6ZY2 - chains D and H of the 12 polymer chains in the assembly; structure by electron microscopy, 3.60 A resolution.

[Chain D]
Protein: YrbD protein
Source organism: Escherichia coli B185
UniProt: D6IEA5 (D6IEA5_ECOLX); numbering as in UniProt (aligned over 1-183)
Chain sequence (183 residues; numbered 1 to 183; the number before each row is that of its first residue):
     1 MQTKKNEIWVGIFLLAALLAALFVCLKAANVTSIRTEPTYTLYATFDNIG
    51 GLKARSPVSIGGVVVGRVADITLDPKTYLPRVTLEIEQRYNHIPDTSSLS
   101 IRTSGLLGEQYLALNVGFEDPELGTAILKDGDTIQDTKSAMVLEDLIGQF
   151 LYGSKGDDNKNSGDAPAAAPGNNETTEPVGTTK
Not modelled in the structure: 117-124, 153-183
Reported in the primary citation:
  - mutagenesis - L143E, I147E, Y152E: decreased growth in response to chlorpromazine
  - mutagenesis - I147E: decreased stability in response to SDS
  - mutagenesis - F150E: unchanged growth in response to cellular survivability

[Chain H]
Protein: Uncharacterized protein
Source organism: Escherichia coli 2.3916
UniProt: I2X585 (I2X585_ECOLX); residues 1-260 here = UniProt positions 1-260
Chain sequence (260 residues; each row starts with the number of its first residue):
     1 MLLNALASLGHKGIKTLRTFGRAGLMLFNALVGKPEFRKHAPLLVRQLYN
    51 VGVLSMLIIVVSGVFIGMVLGLQGYLVLTTYSAETSLGMLVALSLLRELG
   101 PVVAALLFAGRAGSALTAEIGLMRATEQLSSMEMMAVDPLRRVISPRFWA
   151 GVISLPLLTVIFVAVGIWGGSLVGVSWKGIDSGFFWSAMQNAVDWRMDLV
   201 NCLIKSVVFAITVTWISLFNGYDAIPTSAGISRATTRTVVHSSLAVLGLD
   251 FVLTALMFGN
Not modelled in the structure: 260
Reported in the primary citation:
  - mutagenesis - E98R: decreased growth in response to chlorpromazine

[How chain D and chain H interact]
Residue-residue contacts (15; chain D residue first):
  Ala-28(D) with Leu-172(H)
  Ala-29(D) with Trp-168(H), hydrophobic; Leu-172(H)
  Arg-55(D) with Gly-183(H)
  Pro-57(D) with Asp-181(H); Phe-184(H)
  Arg-67(D) with Asp-181(H), salt bridge; Ser-182(H), hydrogen bond; Gly-183(H)
  Gly-105(D) with Ser-82(H)
  Leu-106(D) with Ser-82(H)
  Leu-107(D) with Ser-82(H); Ala-83(H), hydrophobic
  Glu-109(D) with Thr-85(H); Phe-184(H)
Other interface residues (no listed pair), chain D (11 interface residues in all): Lys-53, Ser-104
Other interface residues (no listed pair), chain H (11 interface residues in all): Ser-86, Ser-187

[Summary]
Chain D and chain H each contribute 11 residues to their interface, with 1 hydrogen bond and 1 salt bridge.
Polar pairs include Arg-67(D)/Asp-181(H) and Arg-67(D)/Ser-182(H). The paper reports that L143E, I147E and
Y152E of chain D reduce growth in response to chlorpromazine; I147E of chain D reduces stability in response
to SDS.
Chain D is YrbD protein (Escherichia coli B185) and chain H is Uncharacterized protein (Escherichia coli
2.3916); the structure, Cryo-EM structure of apo MlaFEDB, was determined by electron microscopy together with
6ZY3, 6ZY4 and 6ZY9 from the same study.
